Entry 3L7I (X-ray diffraction, 2.70 A resolution); this record covers chains A and D of the 4 polymer chains in the assembly.

Chain A (and D):
Protein: Teichoic acid biosynthesis protein F
From: Staphylococcus epidermidis
Notes: EC 2.7.8.12; fragment: TagF; chain D of this document is another copy of the same molecule, construct and numbering; everything in this record applies to it too
Reference sequence: Q5HLM5 (Q5HLM5_STAEQ); residue numbers follow UniProt; this construct covers 1-721
Chain sequence (729 residues; each row starts with the number of its first residue):
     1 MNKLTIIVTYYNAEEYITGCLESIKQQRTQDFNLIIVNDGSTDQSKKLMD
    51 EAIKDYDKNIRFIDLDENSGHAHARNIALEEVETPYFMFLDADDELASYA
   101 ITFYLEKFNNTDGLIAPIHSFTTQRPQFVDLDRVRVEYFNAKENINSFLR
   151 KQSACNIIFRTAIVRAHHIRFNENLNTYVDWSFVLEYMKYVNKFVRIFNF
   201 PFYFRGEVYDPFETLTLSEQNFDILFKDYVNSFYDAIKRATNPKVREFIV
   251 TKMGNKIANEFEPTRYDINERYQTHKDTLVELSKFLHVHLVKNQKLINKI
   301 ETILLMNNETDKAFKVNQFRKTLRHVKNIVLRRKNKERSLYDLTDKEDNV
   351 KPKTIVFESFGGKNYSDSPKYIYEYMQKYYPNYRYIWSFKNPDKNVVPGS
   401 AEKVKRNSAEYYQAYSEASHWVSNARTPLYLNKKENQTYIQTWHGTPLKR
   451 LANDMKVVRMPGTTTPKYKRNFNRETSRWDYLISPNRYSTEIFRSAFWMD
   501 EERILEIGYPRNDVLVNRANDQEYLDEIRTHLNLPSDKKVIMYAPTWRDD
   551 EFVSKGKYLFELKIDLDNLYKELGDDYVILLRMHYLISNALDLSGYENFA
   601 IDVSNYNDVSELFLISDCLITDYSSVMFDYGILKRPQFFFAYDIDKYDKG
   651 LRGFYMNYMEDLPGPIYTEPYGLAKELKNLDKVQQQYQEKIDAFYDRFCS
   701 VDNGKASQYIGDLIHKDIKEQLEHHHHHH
Unresolved in the structure: 1-312, 724-729 (chain D: 1-312, 554-557, 725-729)
Differences from the reference sequence: expression tag (722-729)
UniProt features mapped onto this chain:
  - binding site (CDP-glycerol): Trp-443 to Pro-447, Arg-511, Pro-545, Thr-546, Arg-582 to His-584, Ser-624, Ser-625, Asp-629

Interface between chain A and chain D:
Contacting residue pairs - 8 pairs, chain A then chain D:
  Phe-314(A) with Val-330(D)
  Phe-319(A) with Val-330(D), hydrophobic
  Thr-322(A) with Ile-329(D)
  Val-326(A) with His-325(D)
  Ile-329(A) with Leu-340(D), hydrophobic
  Val-330(A) with Leu-340(D), hydrophobic; Leu-343(D), hydrophobic
  Arg-332(A) with Lys-346(D)
Other interface residues (no listed pair), chain A (8 interface residues in all): Leu-323
Other interface residues (no listed pair), chain D (9 interface residues in all): Val-326, Leu-331, Thr-344

Overview:
8 residues of chain A and 9 residues of chain D are in contact. Curated annotation (UniProt) lists 14
CDP-glycerol-binding residues on chain A.
Both chains are Teichoic acid biosynthesis protein F (Staphylococcus epidermidis). Entry 3L7I (Structure of
the Wall Teichoic Acid Polymerase TagF) was determined by X-ray diffraction (same publication as 3L7J, 3L7K,
3L7L and 3L7M).
